4HTT - chain A; structure by X-ray diffraction, 6.80 A resolution (low resolution: residue-level contacts below are approximate; hydrogen-bond / salt-bridge calls are withheld).

== Chain A ==
Molecule: Sec-independent protein translocase protein TatC, Lysozyme
Source organism: Aquifex aeolicus VF5
Notes: EC 3.2.1.17
Reference sequence: chimeric construct of O67305, P00720: residues 1-235 from O67305 (TATC_AQUAE) positions 1-235 (same numbers); residues 243-406 from P00720 positions 1-164 (UniProt number = residue number - 242)
Sequence (418 residues; row label = number of the first residue in the row; numbers below 1 keep their minus sign (Met-1 is residue -1)):
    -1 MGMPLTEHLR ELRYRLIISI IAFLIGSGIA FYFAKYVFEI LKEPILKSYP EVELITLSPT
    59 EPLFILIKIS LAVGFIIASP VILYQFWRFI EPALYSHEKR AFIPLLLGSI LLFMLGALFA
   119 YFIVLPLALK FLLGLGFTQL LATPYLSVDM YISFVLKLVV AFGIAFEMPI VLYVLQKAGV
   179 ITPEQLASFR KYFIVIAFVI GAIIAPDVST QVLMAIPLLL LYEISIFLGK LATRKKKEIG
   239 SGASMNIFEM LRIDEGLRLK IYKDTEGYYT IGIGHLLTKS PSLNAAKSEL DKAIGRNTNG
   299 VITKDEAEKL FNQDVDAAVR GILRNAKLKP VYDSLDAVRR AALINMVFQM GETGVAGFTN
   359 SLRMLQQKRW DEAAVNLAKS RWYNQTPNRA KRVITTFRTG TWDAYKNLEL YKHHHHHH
Unresolved in the structure: -1 to 4, 230-416
Differences from the reference sequence: expression tag (-1 to 0, 236-242, 407-414); conflict Thr296 (Cys54 in P00720), Ala339 (Cys97 in P00720)
Swiss-Prot annotation at these positions:
  - active site (Proton donor/acceptor): Glu253, Asp262
  - binding site (substrate): Leu274, Phe346, Ser359, Asn374

== Summary ==
From UniProt: active-site residues Glu253 and Asp262 and 4 substrate-binding residues.
Chain A is Sec-independent protein translocase protein TatC, Lysozyme (Aquifex aeolicus VF5); the structure,
Crystal Structure of Twin Arginine Translocase Receptor- TatC in DDM, was determined by X-ray diffraction,
deposited together with 4HTS.
